8G1R - chains A and B of the 5 polymer chains in the assembly; structure by electron microscopy, 3.40 A resolution.

# Chain A (and B)
Protein: major head protein
Source organism: Vibrio phage ICP1_2011_A
Notes: chain B of this document is another copy of the same molecule, construct and numbering; everything in this record applies to it too
UniProtKB: A0A385IH56 (A0A385IH56_9CAUD); residue numbers follow UniProt; this construct covers 1-339
Amino-acid sequence (345 residues; each row starts with the number of its first residue):
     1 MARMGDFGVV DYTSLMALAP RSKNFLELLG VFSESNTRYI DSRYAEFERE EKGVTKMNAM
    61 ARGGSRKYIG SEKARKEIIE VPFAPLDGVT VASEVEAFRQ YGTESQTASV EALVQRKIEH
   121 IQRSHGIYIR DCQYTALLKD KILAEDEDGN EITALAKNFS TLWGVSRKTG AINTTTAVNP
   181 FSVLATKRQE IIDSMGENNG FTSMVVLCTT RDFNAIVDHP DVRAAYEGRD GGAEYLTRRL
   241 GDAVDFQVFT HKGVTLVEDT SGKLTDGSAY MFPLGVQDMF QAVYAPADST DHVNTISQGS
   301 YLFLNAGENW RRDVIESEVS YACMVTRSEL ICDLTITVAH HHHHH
Unresolved in the structure: 1-7, 339-345
Sequence notes: expression tag (340-345)
From the paper describing this entry:
  - mutagenesis - R223H, E234K: increased growth with Serine protease
  - mutagenesis - R223H: decreased binding to Serine protease

# How chain A and chain B interact
Residue-residue contacts - 13 pairs, chain A then chain B:
  Phe83(A) - Met60(B)
  Phe83(A) - Ala61(B)  hydrogen bond (backbone-backbone)
  Phe83(A) - Gly63(B)
  Ala84(A) - Met60(B)  hydrophobic
  Pro85(A) - Met60(B)
  Gly88(A) - Ile69(B)
  Glu94(A) - Asp41(B)
  Glu94(A) - Ile296(B)
  Arg116(A) - Tyr39(B)
  Tyr128(A) - Ala59(B)  hydrophobic
  Ile152(A) - Ala61(B)  hydrophobic
  Asp288(A) - Gly63(B)
  Asp288(A) - Gly64(B)  hydrogen bond (side chain-backbone)
Also at the interface, not in a pair above, chain A (14 interface residues in all): Ser109, Arg123, Glu145, Asp245, Val314
Also at the interface, not in a pair above, chain B (14 interface residues in all): Ser35, Thr37, Leu236, Gln277, Gln298

# In short
Chain A and chain B each contribute 14 residues to their interface, with 2 hydrogen bonds. Polar contacts
include Asp288(A)-Gly64(B) and Phe83(A)-Ala61(B). From the paper: R223H and E234K of chain A increase growth
with Serine protease; R223H of chain A reduces binding to Serine protease.
Both chains are major head protein (Vibrio phage ICP1_2011_A). Entry 8G1R (A Vibrio cholerae viral satellite
enables efficient horizontal transfer by using an external scaffold to assemble ...) was determined by
electron microscopy.
